PDB entry 8UCJ | electron microscopy, 3.20 A resolution | chains a and h of the 12 polymer chains in the assembly

[Chain a]
Molecule: Cytochrome c oxidase subunit 1
From: Komagataella pastoris
UniProtKB: F2R0K8 (F2R0K8_KOMPC); numbering as in UniProt (aligned over 1-535)
Amino-acid sequence (535 residues; row label = number of the first residue in the row):
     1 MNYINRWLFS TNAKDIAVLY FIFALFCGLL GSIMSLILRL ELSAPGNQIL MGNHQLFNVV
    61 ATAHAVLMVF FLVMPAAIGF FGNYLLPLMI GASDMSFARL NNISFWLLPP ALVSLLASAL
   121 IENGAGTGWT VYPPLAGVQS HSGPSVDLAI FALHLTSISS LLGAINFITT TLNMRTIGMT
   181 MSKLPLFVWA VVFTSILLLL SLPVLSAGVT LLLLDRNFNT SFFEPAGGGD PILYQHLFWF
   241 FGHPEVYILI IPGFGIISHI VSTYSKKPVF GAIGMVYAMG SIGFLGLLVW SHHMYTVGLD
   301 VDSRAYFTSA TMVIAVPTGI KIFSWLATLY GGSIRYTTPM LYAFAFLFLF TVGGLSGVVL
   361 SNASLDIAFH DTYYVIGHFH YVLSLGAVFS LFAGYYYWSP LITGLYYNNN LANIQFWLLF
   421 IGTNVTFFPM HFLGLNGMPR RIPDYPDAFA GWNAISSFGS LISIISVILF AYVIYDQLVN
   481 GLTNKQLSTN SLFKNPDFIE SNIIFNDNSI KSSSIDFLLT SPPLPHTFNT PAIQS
Differences from the reference sequence: conflict Ile4 (Met in F2R0K8), Ile16 (Met in F2R0K8), Ile22 (Met in F2R0K8), 34 further conflict positions vs the reference (F2R0K8) not listed
Ion coordination: Cu ion: His243, His292, His293; heme a Fe near His380 (its only coordinating residue here)
Ligand contacts:
  - heme a (HEA), molecule 1: Phe21, Leu25, Gly28, Ser32, Ser35, Leu38, Arg39, Phe57, Ala61, His64, Ala65, Met68, Val69, Leu72, Trp129, Tyr373, Ile376, Phe379, His380, Leu383, Ser384, Val388, Leu391, Phe392, Leu419, Thr426, Phe427, Met430, Arg440, Arg441, Ser460, Ser463, Val467, Phe470
  - heme a (HEA), molecule 2: Trp129, Trp239, His243, Val246, Tyr247, His292, His293, Thr311, Ala315, Thr318, Gly319, Phe323, Phe350, Gly354, Leu355, Gly357, Val358, Leu360, Ser361, Asp366, His370, Val375, His378, Phe379, Val382, Leu383, Arg440
  - 1,2-diacyl-sn-glycero-3-phoshocholine (PCF): Thr210, Leu211, Phe218
  - phosphatidylethanolamine (PTY), molecule 1: Ser96, Phe97, Ala98, Arg99, Leu100, Ile103, Leu162
  - phosphatidylethanolamine (PTY), molecule 2: Phe270, Phe323, Ala327, Tyr330
  - phosphatidylethanolamine (PTY), molecule 3: Tyr336, Leu341, Phe344, Ala345, Trp417

[Chain h]
Molecule: Cytochrome c oxidase subunit 8
From: Komagataella pastoris
UniProtKB: F2QRE4 (F2QRE4_KOMPC); residues 27-74 here = UniProt positions 27-74
Amino-acid sequence (48 residues; each row starts with the number of its first residue):
    27 DVGPYSNLPF KVKNRRVPYA VPHFLFFAIG MGIPFFACYV QLKRSGSI

[Chain a / chain h interface]
Contacting residue pairs (50):
  Tyr3(a) - Pro35(h)
  Arg6(a) - Ser32(h)
  Trp7(a) - Leu34(h)
  Trp7(a) - Pro35(h)
  Ile22(a) - Pro35(h)  hydrophobic
  Ile22(a) - Phe52(h)
  Phe26(a) - Phe52(h)
  Phe26(a) - Ile55(h)  hydrophobic
  Phe26(a) - Gly56(h)
  Leu29(a) - Phe53(h)  hydrophobic
  Leu30(a) - Gly56(h)
  Leu30(a) - Ile59(h)  hydrophobic
  Leu30(a) - Pro60(h)
  Ile33(a) - Met57(h)  hydrophobic
  Ile33(a) - Pro60(h)  hydrophobic
  Ile33(a) - Phe61(h)  hydrophobic
  Met34(a) - Pro60(h)  hydrophobic
  Ile37(a) - Pro60(h)
  Ile37(a) - Phe61(h)  hydrophobic
  Ile37(a) - Cys64(h)  hydrophobic
  Met51(a) - Leu68(h)  hydrophobic
  Met51(a) - Ser73(h)
  Met51(a) - Ile74(h)
  Asn53(a) - Ser71(h)  hydrogen bond
  Leu56(a) - Cys64(h)
  Leu56(a) - Gln67(h)
  Leu56(a) - Leu68(h)  hydrophobic
  Ala119(a) - Gln67(h)  hydrogen bond (backbone-side chain)
  Leu120(a) - Gln67(h)
  Leu120(a) - Arg70(h)  hydrogen bond (backbone-side chain)
  Glu122(a) - Gln67(h)  hydrogen bond (backbone-side chain)
  Glu122(a) - Arg70(h)  hydrogen bond (backbone-side chain)
  Asn123(a) - Gln67(h)  hydrogen bond (backbone-side chain)
  Gly124(a) - Gln67(h)
  Ile402(a) - Asn33(h)  hydrogen bond (backbone-side chain)
  Thr403(a) - Pro30(h)
  Leu405(a) - Pro30(h)
  Leu405(a) - Tyr31(h)
  Ala471(a) - His49(h)  hydrogen bond (backbone-side chain)
  Ala471(a) - Phe53(h)  hydrophobic
  Tyr475(a) - Tyr45(h)  hydrophobic
  Tyr475(a) - His49(h)
  Leu478(a) - Tyr31(h)  hydrogen bond (backbone-side chain)
  Leu478(a) - Leu34(h)  hydrophobic
  Leu478(a) - Phe36(h)  hydrophobic
  Leu478(a) - Tyr45(h)
  Leu482(a) - Tyr31(h)
  Pro522(a) - Gly29(h)
  Pro522(a) - Pro30(h)
  Leu524(a) - Val28(h)  hydrophobic
Other interface residues (no listed pair), chain a (35 interface residues in all): Asp15, Val18, Leu25, Val60, Ile468, Ile474, Val479, Pro525
Other interface residues (no listed pair), chain h (30 interface residues in all): Val38, Ala46, Ala63, Val66

[Overview]
Chain a and chain h form an interface of 35 and 30 residues respectively; the contacts include 9 hydrogen
bonds. Polar pairs include Asn53(a)-Ser71(h), Ala119(a)-Gln67(h) and Leu120(a)-Arg70(h). Ligands of chain a:
heme a, 3 copies of phosphatidylethanolamine and 1,2-diacyl-sn-glycero-3-phoshocholine.
Chain a is Cytochrome c oxidase subunit 1 and chain h is Cytochrome c oxidase subunit 8, both from
Komagataella pastoris; the structure, CryoEM structure of Komagataella pastoris Cytochrome c oxidase (11
subunits) in complex with human VMAT2, was determined by electron microscopy.
